Entry 2IAD (X-ray diffraction, 2.40 A resolution); this record covers chains A and B.

Chain A:
Name: MHC class II I-ad
Source organism: Mus musculus
Notes: fragment: residues 126p - 138p of chain b are covalently linked influenza hemagglutinin peptide
Reference sequence: P04228 (HA2D_MOUSE); aligned to UniProt positions 24-205 over residues -2 to 178 (the alignment contains insertions or deletions, so no single offset holds)
Sequence (194 residues; each row starts with the number of its first residue; note: 1 number in that range is skipped by the numbering (no residue carries it; nothing is unmodelled there); a row labelled like 1A-1B holds insertion residues (1A, then the next letters in order); numbers below 1 keep their minus sign (Glu-2 is residue -2)):
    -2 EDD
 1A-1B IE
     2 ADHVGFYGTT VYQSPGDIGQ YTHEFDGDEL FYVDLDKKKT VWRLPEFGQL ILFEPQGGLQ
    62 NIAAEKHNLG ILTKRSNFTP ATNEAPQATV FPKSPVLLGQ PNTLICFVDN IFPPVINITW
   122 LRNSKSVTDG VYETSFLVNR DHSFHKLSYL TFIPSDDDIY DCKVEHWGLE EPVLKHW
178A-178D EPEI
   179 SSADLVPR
Unresolved in the structure: -2 to 0, 178A-178D
Disulfides: Cys107-Cys163
UniProt features mapped onto this chain:
  - glycosylation: Asn118 (N-linked (GlcNAc...) asparagine)

Chain B:
Name: MHC class II I-ad
Source organism: Mus musculus
Notes: fragment: residues 126p - 138p of chain b are covalently linked influenza hemagglutinin peptide
Reference sequence: P01921 (HB2D_MOUSE); the construct lacks a stretch of the UniProt sequence, so the offset changes along the chain: 1-3 = UniProt 28-30; 5-94 = UniProt 32-121; 95-188 = UniProt 123-216
Sequence (205 residues; each row starts with the number of its first residue; note: 1 number in that range is skipped by the numbering (no residue carries it; nothing is unmodelled there)):
    2S G
  126P H
  127P A
  128P T
  129P Q
  130P G
  131P V
  132P T
  133P A
  134P A
  135P S
  136P S
  137P H
  138P E
     1 GNS
    4P E
     5 RHFVVQFKGE CYYTNGTQRI RLVTRYIYNR EEYVRYDSDV GEYRAVTELG RPDAEYWNSQ
    65 PEILERTRAE VDTACRHNYE GPETSTSLRR
   94A L
    95 EQPNVAISLS RTEALNHHNT LVCSVTDFYP AKIKVRWFRN GQEETVGVSS TQLIRNGDWT
   155 FQVLVMLEMT PHQGEVYTCH VEHPSLKSPI TVEWSS
Unresolved in the structure: 1-3, 4P
Disulfides: Cys15-Cys79, Cys117-Cys173
UniProt features mapped onto this chain:
  - glycosylation: Asn19 (N-linked (GlcNAc...) asparagine)

How chain A and chain B interact:
Pairs across the interface (144):
  Ile1A(A) - Tyr16(B)  hydrophobic
  Ile1A(A) - Arg25(B)
  Glu1B(A) - Thr18(B)
  Glu1B(A) - Arg23(B)  salt bridge
  Ala2(A) - Tyr16(B)  hydrophobic
  Ala2(A) - Tyr17(B)
  Ala2(A) - Thr18(B)
  Asp3(A) - Tyr17(B)  hydrogen bond (backbone-backbone)
  Asp3(A) - Thr18(B)
  Asp3(A) - Asn19(B)  hydrogen bond (side chain-backbone)
  His4(A) - Tyr16(B)
  His4(A) - Tyr17(B)  hydrogen bond (backbone-backbone)
  His4(A) - Tyr83(B)
  Val5(A) - Cys15(B)
  Val5(A) - Tyr16(B)  hydrophobic
  Gly6(A) - Glu14(B)
  Gly6(A) - Cys15(B)  hydrogen bond (backbone-backbone)
  Gly6(A) - Tyr17(B)
  Phe7(A) - Gly13(B)
  Phe7(A) - Glu14(B)
  Tyr8(A) - Gly13(B)  hydrogen bond (backbone-backbone)
  Tyr8(A) - Tyr17(B)
  Tyr8(A) - Asn82(B)
  Tyr8(A) - Glu87(B)  hydrogen bond
  Tyr8(A) - Gly130P(B)
  Tyr8(A) - Val131P(B)  hydrogen bond (backbone-backbone)
  Gly9(A) - Phe11(B)
  Gly9(A) - Val131P(B)
  Thr10(A) - Phe11(B)
  Thr10(A) - Lys12(B)
  Thr11(A) - Gln10(B)
  Thr11(A) - Phe11(B)  hydrogen bond (backbone-backbone)
  Val12(A) - Val9(B)
  Tyr13(A) - Val8(B)
  Tyr13(A) - Val9(B)  hydrogen bond (backbone-backbone)
  Gln14(A) - His6(B)  hydrogen bond
  Gln14(A) - Phe7(B)
  Gln14(A) - Val8(B)
  Ser15(A) - Phe7(B)  hydrogen bond (backbone-backbone)
  Pro16(A) - Arg5(B)
  Pro16(A) - His6(B)
  Pro16(A) - Phe7(B)
  Tyr22(A) - Gly130P(B)
  His24(A) - Gln129P(B)
  His24(A) - Gly130P(B)
  Phe26(A) - Glu87(B)
  Phe26(A) - Ser91(B)
  Phe26(A) - Leu92(B)  hydrophobic
  Phe26(A) - Trp153(B)
  Asp27(A) - Arg149(B)  hydrogen bond (backbone-side chain)
  Gly28(A) - Arg149(B)
  Asp29(A) - Tyr123(B)
  Asp29(A) - Arg149(B)  salt bridge
  Asp29(A) - Trp153(B)
  Glu30(A) - Trp153(B)  hydrogen bond (backbone-side chain)
  Leu31(A) - Glu87(B)
  Leu31(A) - Trp153(B)  hydrophobic
  Arg44(A) - Gly151(B)  hydrogen bond (side chain-backbone)
  Arg44(A) - Asp152(B)
  Arg44(A) - Trp153(B)
  Leu45(A) - Arg94(B)
  Leu45(A) - Trp153(B)  hydrophobic
  Phe48(A) - Thr90(B)
  Phe48(A) - Ser91(B)
  Leu51(A) - Ser89(B)
  Ile52(A) - Pro86(B)  hydrophobic
  Ile52(A) - Thr90(B)
  Leu53(A) - Gly2S(B)
  Leu53(A) - His126P(B)
  Leu53(A) - Ala127P(B)  hydrogen bond (backbone-backbone)
  Leu53(A) - Thr128P(B)  hydrogen bond (backbone-backbone)
  Phe54(A) - Thr128P(B)
  Phe54(A) - Gly130P(B)
  Glu55(A) - Gly2S(B)
  Glu55(A) - His126P(B)  salt bridge
  Asn62(A) - Phe11(B)
  Asn62(A) - Val131P(B)  hydrogen bond (side chain-backbone)
  Asn62(A) - Thr132P(B)
  Asn62(A) - Ala133P(B)  hydrogen bond (side chain-backbone)
  Ala65(A) - Ala133P(B)
  Glu66(A) - Val9(B)
  Glu66(A) - Gln10(B)  hydrogen bond (side chain-backbone)
  Glu66(A) - Phe11(B)  hydrogen bond (side chain-backbone)
  His68(A) - Ser135P(B)
  His68(A) - Ser136P(B)  hydrogen bond (side chain-backbone)
  Asn69(A) - Ala134P(B)  hydrogen bond (side chain-backbone)
  Asn69(A) - Ser135P(B)
  Asn69(A) - Ser136P(B)  hydrogen bond (side chain-backbone)
  Leu70(A) - Val9(B)  hydrophobic
  Ile72(A) - Ser136P(B)
  Ile72(A) - His137P(B)
  Leu73(A) - Tyr32(B)  hydrophobic
  Leu73(A) - Tyr37(B)
  Leu73(A) - Leu53(B)  hydrophobic
  Thr74(A) - Phe7(B)
  Thr74(A) - Tyr32(B)
  Arg76(A) - Leu53(B)  hydrogen bond (side chain-backbone)
  Arg76(A) - Pro56(B)
  Arg76(A) - Asp57(B)  salt bridge
  Ser77(A) - Tyr32(B)
  Ser77(A) - Leu53(B)
  Phe79(A) - Phe7(B)
  Thr80(A) - Phe7(B)
  Thr80(A) - Tyr32(B)  hydrogen bond (backbone-side chain)
  Thr80(A) - Asn33(B)  hydrogen bond (backbone-side chain)
  Pro81(A) - His6(B)
  Pro81(A) - Phe7(B)  hydrophobic
  Pro81(A) - Asn33(B)  hydrogen bond (backbone-side chain)
  Ala82(A) - His6(B)  hydrogen bond (backbone-backbone)
  Ala82(A) - Asn33(B)
  Glu85(A) - Arg34(B)  salt bridge
  Phe92(A) - Ile148(B)  hydrophobic
  Phe92(A) - Asn150(B)
  Phe92(A) - Gln156(B)
  Pro93(A) - Gln156(B)
  Lys94(A) - Thr120(B)
  Lys94(A) - Asp121(B)  salt bridge
  Lys94(A) - Asn150(B)
  Lys94(A) - Asp152(B)  salt bridge
  Lys94(A) - Thr154(B)  hydrogen bond
  Lys94(A) - Gln156(B)
  Pro96(A) - Ser118(B)
  Ile106(A) - Asn150(B)
  Asn111(A) - Arg34(B)
  Phe113(A) - Gln10(B)
  Phe113(A) - Asn33(B)
  Phe113(A) - Arg34(B)
  Pro114(A) - His6(B)
  Pro115(A) - Val8(B)
  Val139(A) - Lys12(B)
  Asn140(A) - Lys12(B)  hydrogen bond (backbone-side chain)
  Asp142(A) - Arg34(B)  salt bridge
  His143(A) - Gln10(B)  hydrogen bond (backbone-side chain)
  His143(A) - Lys12(B)  hydrogen bond
  His143(A) - Ile31(B)
  His143(A) - Arg34(B)
  His143(A) - Glu36(B)  salt bridge
  Ser144(A) - Arg34(B)
  Phe145(A) - Gln10(B)
  Leu148(A) - Asn150(B)
  Tyr150(A) - Asn150(B)  hydrogen bond (side chain-backbone)
  Tyr150(A) - Gly151(B)
  Tyr150(A) - Asp152(B)
  Trp168(A) - His6(B)
Interface residues without a listed pair, chain A (70 interface residues in all): Phe32, Ser95, Val116
Interface residues without a listed pair, chain B (63 interface residues in all): Arg29, Tyr30, Glu138P
The authors on this interface:
  - interface residues, chain A: Asn69(A)

Summary:
70 residues of chain A face 63 of chain B across their interface, with 33 hydrogen bonds and 9 salt bridges.
Polar pairs include Glu1B(A)-Arg23(B), Asp29(A)-Arg149(B) and Glu55(A)-His126P(B). From the paper: the
interface residue Asn69(A).
Here chain A is MHC class II I-ad and chain B is MHC class II I-ad, both from Mus musculus. Entry 2IAD (Class
II MHC I-ad in complex with an influenza hemagglutinin peptide 126-138) was determined by X-ray diffraction,
deposited together with 1IAO.
